8THD - chains C and G of the 8 polymer chains in the assembly; structure by electron microscopy, 3.25 A resolution.

[Chain C]
Name: Replication factor C subunit 3
Source organism: Saccharomyces cerevisiae
Reference sequence: P38629 (RFC3_YEAST); numbering as in UniProt (aligned over 1-336)
Amino-acid sequence (336 residues; row label = number of the first residue in the row):
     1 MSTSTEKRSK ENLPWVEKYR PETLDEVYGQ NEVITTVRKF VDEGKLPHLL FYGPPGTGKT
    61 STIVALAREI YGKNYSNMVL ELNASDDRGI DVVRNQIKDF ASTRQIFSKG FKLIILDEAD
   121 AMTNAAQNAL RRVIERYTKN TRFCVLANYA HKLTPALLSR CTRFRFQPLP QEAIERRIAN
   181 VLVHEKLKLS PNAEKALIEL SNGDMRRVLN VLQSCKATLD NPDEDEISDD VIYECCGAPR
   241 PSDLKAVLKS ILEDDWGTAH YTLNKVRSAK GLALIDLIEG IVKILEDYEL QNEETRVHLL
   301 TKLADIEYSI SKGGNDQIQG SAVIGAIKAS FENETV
Not modelled in the structure: 1-10, 336
Bound ions: Mg2+ near Thr60 (its only coordinating residue here)
Small-molecule neighbours: ATP-gamma-S (AGS; phosphothiophosphoric acid-adenylate ester): Val16, Tyr19, Arg20, Pro21, Glu26, Val27, Tyr28, Gly29, Gln30, Pro55, Gly56, Thr57, Gly58, Lys59, Thr60, Ser61, Asn148, Leu169, Arg177, Met205, Arg206, Leu209
UniProt features mapped onto this chain:
  - binding site (ATP): Val16 to Tyr19, Arg20, Tyr28, Gly53 to Ser61, Asn148, Arg206
  - modified residue: Ser2 (N-acetylserine)

[Chain G]
Name: Proliferating cell nuclear antigen
Source organism: Saccharomyces cerevisiae
Reference sequence: A0A6B7JGY6 (A0A6B7JGY6_YEASX); residues 1-258 here = UniProt positions 1-258
Amino-acid sequence (260 residues; each row starts with the number of its first residue; numbers below 1 keep their minus sign (Ala-1 is residue -1)):
    -1 ASMLEAKFEE ASLFKRIIDG FKDCVQLVNF QCKEDGIIAQ AVDDSRVLLV SLEIGVEAFQ
    59 EYRCDHPVTL GMDLTSLSKI LRCGNNTDTL TLIADNTPDS IILLFEDTKK DRIAEYSLKL
   119 MDIDADFLKI EELQYDSTLS LPSSEFSKIV RDLSQLSDSI NIMITKETIK FVADGDIGSG
   179 SVIIKPFVDM EHPETSIKLE MDQPVDLTFG AKYLLDIIKG SSLSDRVGIR LSSEAPALFQ
   239 FDLKSGFLQF FLAPKFNDEE
Not modelled in the structure: -1 to 0, 257-258
Sequence notes: expression tag (-1 to 0)

[Chain C / chain G interface]
Residue-residue contacts - 14 pairs, chain C then chain G:
  Asn77(C) - Arg44(G)
  Thr103(C) - Ser43(G)
  Thr103(C) - Val45(G)
  Thr103(C) - Pro252(G)
  Arg104(C) - Ala251(G)
  Arg104(C) - Pro252(G)
  Arg104(C) - Phe254(G)
  Gln105(C) - Ser43(G)
  Gln105(C) - Arg44(G)
  Gln105(C) - Ala251(G)
  Ile106(C) - Pro234(G)  hydrophobic
  Lys139(C) - Phe254(G)
  Lys139(C) - Asp256(G)
  Asn140(C) - Phe254(G)
Interface residues without a listed pair, chain C (8 interface residues in all): Arg136
Interface residues without a listed pair, chain G (10 interface residues in all): Glu129, Lys253

[In short]
The interface between chain C and chain G involves 8 residues on one side and 10 on the other. Chain C binds
ATP-gamma-S. UniProt lists 17 ATP-binding residues on chain C.
Chain C is Replication factor C subunit 3 and chain G is Proliferating cell nuclear antigen, both from
Saccharomyces cerevisiae; the structure, Structure of the Saccharomyces cerevisiae clamp unloader Elg1-RFC
bound to PCNA, was determined by electron microscopy together with 8THB and 8THC from the same study.
